Entry 2NZD (X-ray diffraction, 2.65 A resolution); this record covers chains I and E of the 10 polymer chains in the assembly.

# Chain I
Molecule: 145-nt DNA strand
Sequence (145 nucleotides; numbered -72 to 72; the number before each row is that of its first residue; numbers below 1 keep their minus sign (DA-72 is residue -72)):
   -72 ATCAATATCCACCTGCAGATACTACCAAAAGTGTATTTGGAAACTGCTCC
   -22 ATCAAAAGGCATGTTCAGCTGAATCAGCTGAACATGCCTTTTGATGGAGC
    28 AGTTTCCAAATACACTTTTGGTAGTATCTGCAGGTGGATATTGAT
Metal / ion sites: Mn2+ site 1: DG-34, DG-33; Mn2+ site 2 near DG26 (its only coordinating residue here); Mn2+ site 3 near DG47 (its only coordinating residue here); Mn2+ site 4 near DG60 (its only coordinating residue here)

# Chain E
Name: Histone H3
Source organism: Xenopus laevis
Sequence (135 residues; numbered 1 to 135; the number before each row is that of its first residue):
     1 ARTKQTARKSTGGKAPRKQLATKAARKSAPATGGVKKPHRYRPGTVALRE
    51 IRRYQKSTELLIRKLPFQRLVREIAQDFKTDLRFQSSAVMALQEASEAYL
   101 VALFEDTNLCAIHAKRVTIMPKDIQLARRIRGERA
Not modelled in the structure: 1-37, 135
Sequence notes: variant Ala102 (Gly103 in 288992), Ala111 (Gly112 in 288992)
Metal / ion sites: Mn2+: Asp77 (shared with 1 residue of chain D)

# Interface between chain I and chain E
Contacting residue pairs - 29 pairs, chain I then chain E:
  DA-68(I) with His39(E), phosphate contact
  DT-67(I) with His39(E), sugar contact; Tyr41(E), sugar contact
  DA-66(I) with Tyr41(E), sugar contact; Arg49(E), hydrogen bond to the phosphate
  DT-65(I) with Arg49(E), salt bridge to the phosphate
  DA8(I) with Pro43(E), phosphate contact; Gly44(E), hydrogen bond to the phosphate
  DA9(I) with Arg40(E), hydrogen bond to the base; Tyr41(E), sugar contact; Arg42(E), phosphate contact; Pro43(E), sugar contact; Gly44(E), hydrogen bond to the phosphate; Thr45(E), hydrogen bond to the phosphate; Val46(E), hydrogen bond to the phosphate; Ala47(E), hydrogen bond to the phosphate
  DC10(I) with His39(E), phosphate contact; Arg40(E), hydrogen bond to the sugar; Tyr41(E), hydrogen bond to the phosphate; Val46(E), phosphate contact
  DT17(I) with Arg63(E), phosphate contact; Leu65(E), phosphate contact; Pro66(E), phosphate contact; Arg69(E), salt bridge to the phosphate
  DT18(I) with Arg63(E), salt bridge to the phosphate; Lys64(E), hydrogen bond to the phosphate; Leu65(E), hydrogen bond to the phosphate
  DA25(I) with Arg83(E), sugar contact
  DG26(I) with Arg83(E), salt bridge to the phosphate
Interface residues without a listed pair, chain I (14 interface residues in all): DG-2, DA-1, DT16
Interface residues without a listed pair, chain E (17 interface residues in all): Lys115

# In short
14 residues of chain I and 17 residues of chain E are in contact, with 11 hydrogen bonds and 4 salt bridges.
Among the polar pairs are DA9(I)-Arg40(E), DC10(I)-Arg40(E) and DA-66(I)-Arg49(E). The Mn2+ site 1 is built by
DG-34(I) and DG-33(I).
Chain I is a 145-nt DNA strand and chain E is Histone H3 (Xenopus laevis); the structure, Nucleosome core
particle containing 145 bp of DNA, was determined by X-ray diffraction.
